Entry 6OPM (X-ray diffraction, 3.10 A resolution); this record covers chains C and D of the 6 polymer chains in the assembly.

# Chain C (and D)
Protein: CRISPR-associated endonuclease Cas1
From: Methanosarcina mazei
Notes: EC 3.1.-.-; chain D of this document is another copy of the same molecule, construct and numbering; everything in this record applies to it too
Reference sequence: A0A0F8IEL4 (A0A0F8IEL4_METMZ); residue numbers follow UniProt; this construct covers 2-405
Amino-acid sequence (431 residues; row label = number of the first residue in the row; numbers below 1 keep their minus sign (Gly-16 is residue -16)):
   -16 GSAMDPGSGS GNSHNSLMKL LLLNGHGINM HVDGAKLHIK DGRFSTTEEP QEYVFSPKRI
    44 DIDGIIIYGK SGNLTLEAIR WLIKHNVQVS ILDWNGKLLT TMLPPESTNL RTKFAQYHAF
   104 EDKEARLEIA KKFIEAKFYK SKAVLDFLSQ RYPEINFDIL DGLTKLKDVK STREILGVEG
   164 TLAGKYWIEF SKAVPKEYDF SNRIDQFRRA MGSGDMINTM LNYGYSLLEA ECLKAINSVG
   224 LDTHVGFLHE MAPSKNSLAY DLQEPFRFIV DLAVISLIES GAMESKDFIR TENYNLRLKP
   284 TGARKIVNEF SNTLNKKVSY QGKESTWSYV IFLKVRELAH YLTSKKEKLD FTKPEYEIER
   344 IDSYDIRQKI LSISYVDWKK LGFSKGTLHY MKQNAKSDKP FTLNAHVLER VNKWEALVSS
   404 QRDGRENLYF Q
Unresolved in the structure: -16 to 0, 360-414 (chain D: -16 to 0, 342-414)
Modified positions: Mse-13, Mse1, Mse374 (selenomethionine); Mse13, Mse85, Mse194, Mse199, Mse203, Mse234, Mse266 (selenomethionine; parent Met)
Sequence notes: expression tag (-16 to 1, 406-414); engineered mutation Ser184 (Cys in A0A0F8IEL4)
Bound ions: Ca2+ near Asp46 (its only coordinating residue here)
What the authors report for this chain:
  - catalytic residues: Glu162, His232, Glu247
  - self-association interface (contacts with another copy of this molecule): Asp182 to Mse199, Glu275 to Asn278
  - binding site for the 21-nt DNA strand: Asn69, Trp77, Arg191, Arg192, Mse194, Tyr206, His232, Glu233, Lys238, Tyr243, Arg250, Arg280, Arg287, Thr309
  - specificity-determining residues: Arg191, Arg192
  - binding site for the 21-nt DNA strand: Trp77, Arg191, Arg192, Tyr206, His232, Glu233, Lys238, Tyr243, Arg250, Arg280, Arg287, His323
  - Ca2+ coordination: Asp46
  - mutagenesis - Y206A/R280A: decreased expression
  - contacts within the chain: Asn239-Tyr243 (pi stacking)

# Chain C / chain D interface
Contacting residue pairs - 79 pairs, chain C then chain D:
  Ile11(C) with Leu59(D), hydrophobic
  Ile50(C) with Leu59(D), hydrophobic; Arg63(D)
  Tyr51(C) with Arg63(D)
  Gly52(C) with Arg63(D), hydrogen bond (backbone-side chain)
  Ser54(C) with Leu59(D); Glu60(D)
  Gly55(C) with Thr58(D); Leu59(D), hydrogen bond (backbone-backbone); Glu60(D), hydrogen bond (backbone-side chain)
  Asn56(C) with Asn56(D), hydrogen bond; Leu57(D); Thr58(D)
  Leu57(C) with Asn56(D); Leu57(D), hydrogen bond (backbone-backbone); Leu59(D), hydrophobic; Ile62(D), hydrophobic
  Thr58(C) with Gly55(D); Asn56(D)
  Leu59(C) with Ile50(D), hydrophobic; Lys53(D); Ser54(D); Gly55(D), hydrogen bond (backbone-backbone); Ile74(D), hydrophobic
  Ile62(C) with Leu57(D), hydrophobic; Ile74(D), hydrophobic
  Arg63(C) with Asp76(D), salt bridge; Trp77(D); Leu82(D)
  Ile66(C) with Leu82(D); Thr83(D)
  Lys67(C) with Asp76(D), salt bridge; Leu82(D)
  Ile74(C) with Ile62(D), hydrophobic; Arg63(D)
  Leu75(C) with Arg63(D), hydrogen bond (backbone-side chain)
  Asp76(C) with Lys67(D)
  Trp77(C) with Lys67(D)
  Leu82(C) with Arg63(D); Ile66(D)
  Thr83(C) with Ile66(D); Mse85(D)
  Mse85(C) with Thr83(D); Mse85(D), hydrophobic
  Leu86(C) with Leu82(D); Thr83(D), hydrogen bond (backbone-side chain)
  Pro88(C) with Leu81(D); Leu82(D)
  Glu89(C) with Leu81(D); Lys96(D), salt bridge
  Thr91(C) with His227(D); Pro236(D); Ser237(D), hydrogen bond
  Asn92(C) with Pro236(D)
  Leu93(C) with Tyr100(D); Asp225(D); His227(D); Val228(D), hydrophobic
  Arg94(C) with Ala235(D); Pro236(D)
  Phe97(C) with Tyr100(D), hydrophobic; Phe103(D), hydrophobic; Glu104(D); Val228(D), hydrophobic
  Tyr100(C) with Phe97(D); Tyr100(D), hydrophobic
  His101(C) with Glu104(D), salt bridge
  Asp225(C) with Phe97(D)
  His227(C) with Leu86(D); Leu93(D)
  Val228(C) with Phe97(D), hydrophobic
  Ala235(C) with Glu89(D)
  Pro236(C) with Ser90(D)
  Ser237(C) with Leu86(D); Pro87(D); Pro88(D); Glu89(D); Ser90(D), hydrogen bond (side chain-backbone); Leu93(D)
Interface residues without a listed pair, chain C (43 interface residues in all): Lys53, Glu60, Thr84, Pro87, Lys96, Lys238
Interface residues without a listed pair, chain D (40 interface residues in all): Ile11, Thr84, Mse234

# Summary
43 residues of chain C and 40 residues of chain D are in contact; the contacts include 10 hydrogen bonds and 4
salt bridges. Polar pairs include Arg63(C)-Asp76(D), Lys67(C)-Asp76(D) and Glu89(C)-Lys96(D). The paper
reports catalytic residues Glu162(C), His232(C) and Glu247(C); Y206A/R280A of chain C reduce expression.
Chain C and chain D are both CRISPR-associated endonuclease Cas1 (Methanosarcina mazei); the structure,
Casposase bound to integration product, was determined by X-ray diffraction.
